PDB entry 7VO0 | electron microscopy, 3.40 A resolution | chains A and H of the 8 polymer chains in the assembly

# Chain A
Molecule: Dna_nt
Sequence (84 nucleotides; numbered 1 to 84; the number before each row is that of its first residue):
     1 CAAGGCACAT GACAACGGTG TTCAGTGCCG CGTTGCCCGA TACCCCCTAC CCGTAGTTGA
    61 CTGGCATCCG GGCGCCGGGT CGCC
Disordered / not traced: 44-84

# Chain H
Name: Putative metal uptake regulation protein
From: Streptomyces coelicolor (strain ATCC BAA-471 / A3(2) / M145)
UniProtKB: Q9L2H5 (Q9L2H5_STRCO); residue numbers follow UniProt; this construct covers 1-139
Chain sequence (159 residues; row label = number of the first residue in the row; numbers below 1 keep their minus sign (Met-19 is residue -19)):
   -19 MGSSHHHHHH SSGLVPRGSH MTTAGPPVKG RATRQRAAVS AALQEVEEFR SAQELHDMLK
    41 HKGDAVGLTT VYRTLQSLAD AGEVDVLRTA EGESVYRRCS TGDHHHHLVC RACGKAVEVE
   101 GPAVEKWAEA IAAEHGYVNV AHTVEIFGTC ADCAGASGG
Disordered / not traced: -19 to 5, 137-139
Construct notes: initiating methionine (-19); expression tag (-18 to 0)
Ion coordination: Zn2+ site 1: Asp65, Cys79, His85, His87; Zn2+ site 2: His84, His86, Glu105, His122; Zn2+ site 3: Cys90, Cys93, Cys130, Cys133
From the paper describing this entry:
  - mutagenesis - R11A, D37A/H41A, R53A: decreased binding to Dna_nt (chain A)
  - binding site for Dna_nt (chain A): Arg11, Gln33, Leu48, Thr49, Thr50, Tyr52, Arg53
  - binding site for Dna_t: Arg53

# Interface between chain A and chain H
Contacting residue pairs (9; chain A residue first):
  DA24(A) with Gln33(H), hydrogen bond to the phosphate; Tyr52(H), sugar contact
  DG25(A) with Tyr52(H), hydrogen bond to the phosphate; Glu73(H), phosphate contact; Ser74(H), phosphate contact
  DT26(A) with Thr49(H), base contact; Tyr52(H), base contact
  DG27(A) with Thr49(H), base contact
  DC28(A) with Arg53(H), base contact
Interface residues without a listed pair, chain A (6 interface residues in all): DG35
Interface residues without a listed pair, chain H (8 interface residues in all): Arg11, Ser31

# Overview
6 residues of chain A face 8 of chain H across their interface; the contacts include 2 hydrogen bonds. Among
the polar pairs are DA24(A)-Gln33(H) and DG25(A)-Tyr52(H). From the paper: a binding site for Dna_nt (chain A)
at Arg11(H), Gln33(H) and Leu48(H) among others; R11A, D37A/H41A and R53A of chain H reduce binding to Dna_nt
(chain A).
Here chain A is Dna_nt and chain H is Putative metal uptake regulation protein (Streptomyces coelicolor
(strain ATCC BAA-471 / A3(2) / M145)). Entry 7VO0 (Streptomyces coelicolor zinc uptake regulator complexed
with zinc and DNA (trimer of dimers)) was determined by electron microscopy (same publication as 7VO9, 7VPD,
7VPZ, 7X74, 7X75 and 7X76).
